PDB entry 7E5S | electron microscopy, 3.60 A resolution | chains C and V of the 19 polymer chains in the assembly

[Chain C]
Protein: Spike glycoprotein
Source organism: Severe acute respiratory syndrome coronavirus 2
UniProtKB: P0DTC2 (SPIKE_SARS2); residue numbers follow UniProt; this construct covers 1-1208
Chain sequence (1281 residues; each row starts with the number of its first residue):
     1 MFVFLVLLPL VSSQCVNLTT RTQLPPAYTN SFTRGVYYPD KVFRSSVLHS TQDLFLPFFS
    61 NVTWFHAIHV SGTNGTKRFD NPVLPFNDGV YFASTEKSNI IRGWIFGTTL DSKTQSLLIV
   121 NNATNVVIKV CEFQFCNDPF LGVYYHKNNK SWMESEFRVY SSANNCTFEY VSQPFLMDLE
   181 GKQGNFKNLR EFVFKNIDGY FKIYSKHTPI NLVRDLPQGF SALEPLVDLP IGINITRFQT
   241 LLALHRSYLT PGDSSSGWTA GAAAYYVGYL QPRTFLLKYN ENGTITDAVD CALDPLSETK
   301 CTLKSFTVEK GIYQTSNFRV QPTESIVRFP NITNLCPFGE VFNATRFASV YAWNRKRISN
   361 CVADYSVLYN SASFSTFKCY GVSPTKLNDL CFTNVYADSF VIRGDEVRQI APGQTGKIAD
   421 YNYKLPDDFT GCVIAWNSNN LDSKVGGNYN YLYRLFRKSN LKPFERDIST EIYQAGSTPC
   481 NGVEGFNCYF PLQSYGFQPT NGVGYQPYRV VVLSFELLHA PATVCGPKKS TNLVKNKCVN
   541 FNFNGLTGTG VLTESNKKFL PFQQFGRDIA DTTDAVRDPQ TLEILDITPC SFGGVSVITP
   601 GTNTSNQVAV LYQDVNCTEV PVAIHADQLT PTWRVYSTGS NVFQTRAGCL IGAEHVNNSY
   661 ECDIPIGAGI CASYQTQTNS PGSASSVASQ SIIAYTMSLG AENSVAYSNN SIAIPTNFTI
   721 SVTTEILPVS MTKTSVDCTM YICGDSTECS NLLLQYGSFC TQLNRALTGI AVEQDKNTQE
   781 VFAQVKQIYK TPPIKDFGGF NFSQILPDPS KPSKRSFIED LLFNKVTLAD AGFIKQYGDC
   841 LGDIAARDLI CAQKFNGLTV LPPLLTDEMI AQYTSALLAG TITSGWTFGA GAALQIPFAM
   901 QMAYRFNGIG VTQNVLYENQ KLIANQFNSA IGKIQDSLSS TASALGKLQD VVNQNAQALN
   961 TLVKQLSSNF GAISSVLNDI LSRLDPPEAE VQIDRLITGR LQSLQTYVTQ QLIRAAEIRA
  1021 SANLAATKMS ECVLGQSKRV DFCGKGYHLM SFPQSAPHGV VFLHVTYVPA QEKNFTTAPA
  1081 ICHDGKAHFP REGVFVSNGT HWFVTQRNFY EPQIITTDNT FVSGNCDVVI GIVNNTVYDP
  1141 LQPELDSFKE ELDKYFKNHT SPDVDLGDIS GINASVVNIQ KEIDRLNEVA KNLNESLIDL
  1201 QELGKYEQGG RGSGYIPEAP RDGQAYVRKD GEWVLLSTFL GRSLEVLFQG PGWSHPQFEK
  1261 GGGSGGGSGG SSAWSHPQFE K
Disordered / not traced: 1-13, 252-255, 621-640, 677-688, 828-853, 1148-1281
Construct notes: engineered mutation G682 (Arg in P0DTC2), S683 (Arg in P0DTC2), S685 (Arg in P0DTC2), P986 (Lys in P0DTC2), P987 (Val in P0DTC2); expression tag (1209-1281)
Disulfides: C15-C136, C131-C166, C291-C301, C379-C432, C391-C525, C480-C488, C538-C590, C617-C649, C662-C671, C743-C749, C1032-C1043, C1082-C1126
Glycans and other covalent adducts: N-acetylglucosamine (NAG) linked to N234, N717, N801, N1098, N1134
UniProt features mapped onto this chain:
  - region: N280 to C301 (Putative superantigen), R403 to D405 (Integrin-binding motif), N448 to F456 (Immunodominant HLA epitope recognized by the CD8+), P681, A684 (Putative superantigen), S816 to Y837 (Fusion peptide 1), K835 to F855 (Fusion peptide 2), D1163 to E1202 (Heptad repeat 2)
  - site: R815, S816 (Cleavage)
  - glycosylation: N17 (N-linked (GlcNAc...) (complex) asparagine), N61 (N-linked (GlcNAc...) (hybrid) asparagine), N74 (N-linked (GlcNAc...) (complex) asparagine), N122 (N-linked (GlcNAc...) (hybrid) asparagine), N149 (N-linked (GlcNAc...) (complex) asparagine), N165 (N-linked (GlcNAc...) (complex) asparagine), N234 (N-linked (GlcNAc...) (high mannose) asparagine), N282 (N-linked (GlcNAc...) (complex) asparagine), T323 (O-linked (GalNAc) threonine), S325 (O-linked (HexNAc...) serine), N331 (N-linked (GlcNAc...) (complex) asparagine), N343 (N-linked (GlcNAc...) (complex) asparagine), N603 (N-linked (GlcNAc...) (hybrid) asparagine), N616 (N-linked (GlcNAc...) (complex) asparagine), N657 (N-linked (GlcNAc...) (complex) asparagine), T676 (O-linked (GlcNAc...) threonine), T678 (O-linked (GlcNAc...) threonine), N709 (N-linked (GlcNAc...) (high mannose) asparagine), N717 (N-linked (GlcNAc...) (hybrid) asparagine), N801 (N-linked (GlcNAc...) (hybrid) asparagine) and 6 more in UniProt
What the authors report for this chain:
  - mutagenesis - R246I: decreased binding to FC05

[Chain V]
Protein: FC05 heavy chain
Source organism: Homo sapiens
Chain sequence (120 residues; numbered 1 to 120; the number before each row is that of its first residue):
     1 EVQLLEQSGA EVKKPGASVR VSCKVSGYTL PEVAMHWVRQ APGKGLEWMG GFDPEDGETM
    61 YAQKFQGRVT MTEDTSTDTA YMELSSLRSE DTAVYYCATT TPFSSSYWFD PWGQGTLVTV
Disulfides: C23-C97

[How chain C and chain V interact]
Residue-residue contacts (26; chain C residue first):
  Y144(C) - T29(V)
  Y144(C) - P31(V)
  Y144(C) - E32(V)
  Y145(C) - P31(V)
  Y145(C) - E32(V)
  Y145(C) - P102(V)  hydrophobic
  H146(C) - P31(V)
  K147(C) - P31(V)
  K147(C) - A34(V)
  K147(C) - F52(V)
  W152(C) - F103(V)  hydrophobic
  R246(C) - G27(V)  hydrogen bond (side chain-backbone)
  R246(C) - Y28(V)
  R246(C) - E32(V)  salt bridge
  S247(C) - E1(V)
  S247(C) - Y28(V)
  Y248(C) - Y28(V)  hydrophobic
  Y248(C) - E32(V)  hydrogen bond (side chain-backbone)
  Y248(C) - V33(V)
  Y248(C) - P102(V)
  Y248(C) - F103(V)  hydrophobic
  L249(C) - D110(V)
  S256(C) - E1(V)
  S256(C) - G27(V)
  S256(C) - Y28(V)
  G257(C) - E1(V)

[Overview]
The interface between chain C and chain V involves 11 residues on one side and 12 on the other; the contacts
include 2 hydrogen bonds and 1 salt bridge. Polar contacts include R246(C)-E32(V), R246(C)-G27(V) and
Y248(C)-E32(V). Covalently linked N-acetylglucosamine: at N234(C), N717(C), N801(C), N1098(C) and N1134(C).
From the paper: R246I of chain C reduces binding to FC05.
Chain C is Spike glycoprotein (Severe acute respiratory syndrome coronavirus 2) and chain V is FC05 heavy
chain (Homo sapiens); the structure, SARS-CoV-2 S trimer with four-antibody cocktail complex, was determined
by electron microscopy together with 7E5R from the same study.
